PDB entry 5KW6 | X-ray diffraction, 1.91 A resolution | chains B and C of the 3 polymer chains in the assembly

# Chain B
Name: Poly(U)-binding-splicing factor PUF60
Organism: Homo sapiens
UniProt: Q9UHX1 (PUF60_HUMAN); residues 118-316 here = UniProt positions 118-316
Amino-acid sequence (216 residues; each row starts with the number of its first residue):
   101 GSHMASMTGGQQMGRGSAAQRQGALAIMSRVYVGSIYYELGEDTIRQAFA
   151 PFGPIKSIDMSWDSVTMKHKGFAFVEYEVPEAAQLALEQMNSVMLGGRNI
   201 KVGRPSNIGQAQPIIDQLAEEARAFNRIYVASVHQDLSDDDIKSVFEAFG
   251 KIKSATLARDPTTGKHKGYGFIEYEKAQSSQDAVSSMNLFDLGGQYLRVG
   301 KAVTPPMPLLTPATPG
Disordered / not traced: 101-112, 311-316
Differences from the reference sequence: expression tag (101-117); engineered mutation Gly123 (Arg in Q9UHX1), Ser129 (Cys in Q9UHX1), Ala255 (Cys in Q9UHX1)
Swiss-Prot annotation at these positions:
  - modified residue: Ser244 (Phosphoserine), Lys251 (N6-acetyllysine), Thr314 (Phosphothreonine)
  - natural variant: His169 (H169Y: In VRJS)
What the authors report for this chain:
  - specificity-determining residues: Lys201 (proposed by the authors, not directly observed)

# Chain C
Molecule: 30-nt DNA strand
Sequence (30 nucleotides; each row starts with the number of its first residue):
     1 GAUGUCAUACUUAUCCUGUCCCUUUUUUUU
Disordered / not traced: 1-9, 13-26, 30

# Chain B / chain C interface
Pairs across the interface (14; chain B residue first):
  Arg130(B) - DU29(C)  base contact
  Tyr132(B) - DU28(C)  stacking on the base
  Phe172(B) - DU28(C)  sugar contact
  Phe174(B) - DU28(C)  base contact
  Phe174(B) - DU29(C)  base contact
  Asn199(B) - DU11(C)  base contact
  Lys201(B) - DU11(C)  hydrogen bond to the base
  Gly203(B) - DU28(C)  base contact
  Arg204(B) - DU28(C)  hydrogen bond to the base
  Pro205(B) - DU28(C)  base contact
  Pro205(B) - DU29(C)  base contact
  Ser206(B) - DU28(C)  hydrogen bond to the base
  Ser206(B) - DU29(C)  hydrogen bond to the base
  Asn207(B) - DU29(C)  hydrogen bond to the base
Other interface residues (no listed pair), chain C (4 interface residues in all): DU27

# In short
11 residues of chain B face 4 of chain C across their interface, with 5 hydrogen bonds and 1 aromatic stacking
contact. Polar pairs include Lys201(B)-DU11(C), Arg204(B)-DU28(C) and Ser206(B)-DU28(C). The paper reports the
specificity determinant Lys201(B).
Here chain B is Poly(U)-binding-splicing factor PUF60 (Homo sapiens) and chain C is a 30-nt DNA strand. Entry
5KW6 (Two Tandem RRM Domains of PUF60 Bound to an AdML Pre-mRNA 3' Splice Site Analogue with ...) was
determined by X-ray diffraction (same publication as 5KVY, 5KW1 and 5KWQ).
